9FW9 - chains B and A of the 4 polymer chains in the assembly; structure by electron microscopy, 3.90 A resolution.

# Chain B (and A)
Molecule: Type-1 fimbrial protein, A chain
Organism: Escherichia coli
Notes: chain A of this document is another copy of the same molecule, construct and numbering; everything in this record applies to it too
UniProt: P04128 (FIMA1_ECOLI); residues 1-159 here correspond to UniProt positions 24-182 (UniProt number = residue number + 23)
Sequence (160 residues; row label = number of the first residue in the row; numbering starts at 0):
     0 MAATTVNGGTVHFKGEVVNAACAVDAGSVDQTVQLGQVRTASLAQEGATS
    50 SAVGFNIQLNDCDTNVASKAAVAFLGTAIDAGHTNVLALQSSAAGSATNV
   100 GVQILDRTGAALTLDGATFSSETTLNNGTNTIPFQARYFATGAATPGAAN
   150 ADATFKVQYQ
Disordered / not traced: 0-19 (chain A: 0-4)
Differences from the reference sequence: initiating methionine (0)
Cystine bridges: C21-C61

# Chain B / chain A interface
Pairs across the interface (56):
  V28(B) - G8(A)
  V28(B) - T9(A)  hydrogen bond (backbone-backbone)
  D29(B) - T9(A)  hydrogen bond
  Q30(B) - T9(A)  hydrogen bond (backbone-backbone)
  Q30(B) - V10(A)
  Q30(B) - H11(A)  hydrogen bond (backbone-backbone)
  T31(B) - H11(A)
  V32(B) - H11(A)  hydrogen bond (backbone-backbone)
  V32(B) - F12(A)
  V32(B) - K13(A)  hydrogen bond (backbone-backbone)
  Q33(B) - K13(A)
  L34(B) - F12(A)  hydrophobic
  L34(B) - K13(A)  hydrogen bond (backbone-backbone)
  G35(B) - G14(A)
  G35(B) - E15(A)  hydrogen bond (backbone-backbone)
  Q36(B) - E15(A)
  V37(B) - E15(A)  hydrogen bond (backbone-backbone)
  V37(B) - V16(A)
  V37(B) - V17(A)  hydrogen bond (backbone-backbone)
  R38(B) - V17(A)
  T39(B) - V17(A)
  F54(B) - V10(A)  hydrophobic
  F73(B) - V10(A)  hydrophobic
  L86(B) - F12(A)  hydrophobic
  V101(B) - F12(A)  hydrophobic
  I103(B) - F12(A)  hydrophobic
  A135(B) - F12(A)  hydrophobic
  Y137(B) - G14(A)
  Y137(B) - E15(A)
  T144(B) - V16(A)
  P145(B) - V16(A)
  P145(B) - N18(A)
  G146(B) - E15(A)
  G146(B) - V16(A)  hydrogen bond (backbone-backbone)
  A147(B) - G14(A)
  A147(B) - E15(A)
  A148(B) - F12(A)
  A148(B) - K13(A)
  A148(B) - G14(A)  hydrogen bond (backbone-backbone)
  N149(B) - F12(A)
  N149(B) - K13(A)
  N149(B) - G14(A)
  A150(B) - H11(A)
  A150(B) - F12(A)  hydrogen bond (backbone-backbone)
  D151(B) - V10(A)
  D151(B) - H11(A)  salt bridge
  A152(B) - T9(A)
  A152(B) - V10(A)  hydrogen bond (backbone-backbone)
  T153(B) - G8(A)
  T153(B) - T9(A)
  F154(B) - G7(A)  hydrogen bond (backbone-backbone)
  F154(B) - G8(A)  hydrogen bond (backbone-backbone)
  F154(B) - T9(A)
  K155(B) - N6(A)
  V156(B) - V5(A)
  Y158(B) - V5(A)
Interface residues without a listed pair, chain B (35 interface residues in all): V23, A96
Interface residues without a listed pair, chain A (15 interface residues in all): A19

# Overview
35 residues of chain B and 15 residues of chain A are in contact; the contacts include 16 hydrogen bonds and 1
salt bridge. Polar pairs include D151(B)-H11(A), D29(B)-T9(A) and V28(B)-T9(A).
Both chains are Type-1 fimbrial protein, A chain (Escherichia coli). Entry 9FW9 (Cryo-EM structure of the type
1 pilus assembly platform as part of the FimA-bound chaperone-usher pilus ...) was determined by electron
microscopy, deposited together with 9FWB, 9FX0, 9FX8, 9FXB, 9FXS and 9FY9.
